3T6Z - chain A; structure by X-ray diffraction, 2.15 A resolution.

# Chain A
Protein: Laccase
Organism: Steccherinum ochraceum
Chain sequence (495 residues; row label = number of the first residue in the row):
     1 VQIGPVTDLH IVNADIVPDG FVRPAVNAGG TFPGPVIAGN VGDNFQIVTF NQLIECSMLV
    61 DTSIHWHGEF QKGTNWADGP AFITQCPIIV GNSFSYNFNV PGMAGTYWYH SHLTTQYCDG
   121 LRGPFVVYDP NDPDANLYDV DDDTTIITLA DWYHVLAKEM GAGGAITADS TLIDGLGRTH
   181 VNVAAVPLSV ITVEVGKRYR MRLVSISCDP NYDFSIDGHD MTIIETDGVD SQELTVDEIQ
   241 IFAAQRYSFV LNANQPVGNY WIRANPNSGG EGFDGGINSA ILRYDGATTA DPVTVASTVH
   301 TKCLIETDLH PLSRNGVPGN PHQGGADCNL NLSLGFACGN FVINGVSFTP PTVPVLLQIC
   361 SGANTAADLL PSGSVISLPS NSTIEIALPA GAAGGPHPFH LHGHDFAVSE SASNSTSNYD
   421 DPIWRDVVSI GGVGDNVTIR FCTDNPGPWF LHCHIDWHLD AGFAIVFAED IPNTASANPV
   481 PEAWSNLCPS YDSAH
Disulfides: Cys86-Cys488, Cys118-Cys208
Ion coordination: Cu ion site 1: His65, His400; Cu ion site 2: His67, His110, His454; Cu ion site 3: His112, His402, His452; Cu ion site 4: His397, Cys453, His458

# Overview
The Cu ion site 1 is built by His65 and His400. The Cu ion site 2 is built by His67, His110 and His454.
Chain A is Laccase (Steccherinum ochraceum); the structure, Crystal Structure of Steccherinum ochraceum
Laccase obtained by multi-crystals composite data collection technique (60% dose), was determined by X-ray
diffraction together with 3T6V, 3T6W, 3T6X and 3T71 from the same study.
